PDB entry 8BDE | X-ray diffraction, 1.90 A resolution | chains C and D of the 6 polymer chains in the assembly

== Chain C ==
Molecule: Tubulin alpha-1B chain
Organism: Bos taurus
Reference sequence: P81947 (TBA1B_BOVIN); numbering as in UniProt (aligned over 1-451)
Sequence (451 residues; each row starts with the number of its first residue):
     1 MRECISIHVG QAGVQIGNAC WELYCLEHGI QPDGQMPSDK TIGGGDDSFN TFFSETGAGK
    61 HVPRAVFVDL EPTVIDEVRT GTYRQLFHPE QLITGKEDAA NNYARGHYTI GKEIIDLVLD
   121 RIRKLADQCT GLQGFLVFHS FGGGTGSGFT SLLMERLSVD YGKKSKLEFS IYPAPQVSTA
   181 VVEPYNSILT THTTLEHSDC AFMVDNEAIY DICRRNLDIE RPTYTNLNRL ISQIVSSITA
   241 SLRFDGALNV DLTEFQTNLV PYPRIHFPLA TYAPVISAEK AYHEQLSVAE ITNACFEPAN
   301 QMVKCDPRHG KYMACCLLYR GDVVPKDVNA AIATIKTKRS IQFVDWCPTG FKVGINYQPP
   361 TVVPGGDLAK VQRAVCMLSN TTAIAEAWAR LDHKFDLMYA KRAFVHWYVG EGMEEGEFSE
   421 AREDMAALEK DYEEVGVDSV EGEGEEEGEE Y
Unresolved in the structure: 441-451
Metal / ion sites: Ca2+: D39, T41, G44, E55
Small-molecule neighbours: GTP (guanosine-5'-triphosphate): G10, Q11, A12, Q15, I16, D69, D98, A99, A100, N101, S140, G142, G143, G144, T145, G146, I171, P173, V177, S178, T179, E183, N206, Y224, L227, N228, I231

== Chain D ==
Molecule: Tubulin beta-2B chain
Organism: Bos taurus
Reference sequence: Q6B856 (TBB2B_BOVIN); the author numbering skips numbers that UniProt does not, so the offset changes along the chain: 1-42 = UniProt 1-42; 45-360 = UniProt 43-358; 369-455 = UniProt 359-445
Sequence (445 residues; row label = number of the first residue in the row; note: 10 numbers in that range are skipped by the numbering (no residue carries them; nothing is unmodelled there)):
     1 MREIVHIQAG QCGNQIGAKF WEVISDEHGI DPTGSYHGDS DL
    45 QLERINVYYN EATGNKYVPR AILVDLEPGT MDSVRSGPFG QIFRPDNFVF GQSGAGNNWA
   105 KGHYTEGAEL VDSVLDVVRK ESESCDCLQG FQLTHSLGGG TGSGMGTLLI SKIREEYPDR
   165 IMNTFSVMPS PKVSDTVVEP YNATLSVHQL VENTDETYCI DNEALYDICF RTLKLTTPTY
   225 GDLNHLVSAT MSGVTTCLRF PGQLNADLRK LAVNMVPFPR LHFFMPGFAP LTSRGSQQYR
   285 ALTVPELTQQ MFDSKNMMAA CDPRHGRYLT VAAIFRGRMS MKEVDEQMLN VQNKNSSYFV
   345 EWIPNNVKTA VCDIPP
   369 RGLKMSATFI GNSTAIQELF KRISEQFTAM FRRKAFLHWY TGEGMDEMEF TEAESNMNDL
   429 VSEYQQYQDA TADEQGEFEE EEGEDEA
Unresolved in the structure: 279-285, 442-455
Swiss-Prot annotation at these positions:
  - motif: M1 to I4 (MREI motif)
  - binding site (GTP): Q11, E71, S140, G144, T145, G146, N206, N228
  - binding site (Mg(2+)): E71
  - modified residue: S40 (Phosphoserine), T57 (Phosphothreonine), K60 (N6-acetyllysine), S174 (Phosphoserine), T287 (Phosphothreonine), T292 (Phosphothreonine), R320 (Omega-N-methylarginine), E448 (5-glutamyl polyglutamate)
  - cross-link (Glycyl lysine isopeptide (Lys-Gly)): K60 (interchain with G-Cter in ubiquitin), K326 (interchain with G-Cter in ubiquitin)
Metal / ion sites: Mg2+: Q11 (together with GDP)
Small-molecule neighbours:
  - GDP (guanosine-5'-diphosphate): G10, Q11, C12, Q15, I16, D69, A99, N101, S140, G142, G143, G144, T145, G146, S147, V171, P173, V177, S178, E183, N206, L209, Y224, L227, N228, V231
  - Baccatin III (R3Q; [(1S,2S,3R,4S,7R,9S,10S,12R,15S)-4,12-diacetyloxy-10,14,16,16-tetramethyl-1,9,15-tris(oxidanyl)-11-oxidanylidene-6-oxatetracyclo[11.3.1.03,10.04,7]heptadec-13-en-2-yl] benzoate): C213, L217, L219, D226, H229, L230, A233, F272, P274, L275, T276, S277, R278, R369, G370, L371
From the paper describing this entry:
  - binding site for Baccatin III: C213, L217, L219, D226, H229, L230, A233, F272, P274, L275, T276, R278, R369, G370, L371

== Interface between chain C and chain D ==
Contacting residue pairs - 54 pairs, chain C then chain D:
  Q11(C) - Q247(D)  hydrogen bond
  K96(C) - R2(D)
  K96(C) - D130(D)  salt bridge
  E97(C) - R2(D)  salt bridge
  E97(C) - C131(D)
  D98(C) - K254(D)  salt bridge
  A100(C) - R253(D)
  A100(C) - K254(D)
  A100(C) - V257(D)
  N101(C) - K254(D)
  R105(C) - R253(D)
  P175(C) - N349(D)
  S178(C) - K352(D)  hydrogen bond
  T179(C) - Q247(D)
  T179(C) - L248(D)
  T179(C) - N258(D)  hydrogen bond (backbone-side chain)
  A180(C) - N258(D)
  A180(C) - K352(D)
  V181(C) - N258(D)  hydrogen bond (backbone-side chain)
  V181(C) - I347(D)  hydrophobic
  V181(C) - P348(D)
  V181(C) - N349(D)
  V182(C) - V257(D)  hydrophobic
  Y210(C) - D329(D)
  E220(C) - K326(D)
  R221(C) - M325(D)
  R221(C) - D329(D)  salt bridge
  K394(C) - N349(D)  hydrogen bond
  L397(C) - E345(D)
  L397(C) - W346(D)
  L397(C) - P348(D)  hydrophobic
  L397(C) - A440(D)  hydrophobic
  M398(C) - W346(D)  hydrogen bond (backbone-backbone)
  M398(C) - P348(D)
  K401(C) - F262(D)
  K401(C) - W346(D)
  K401(C) - A438(D)
  K401(C) - T439(D)  hydrogen bond (side chain-backbone)
  R402(C) - F262(D)
  A403(C) - P261(D)
  A403(C) - F262(D)  hydrophobic
  F404(C) - V257(D)
  F404(C) - N258(D)
  F404(C) - V260(D)
  F404(C) - P261(D)  hydrogen bond (backbone-backbone)
  F404(C) - T314(D)
  F404(C) - I347(D)  hydrophobic
  H406(C) - V260(D)
  H406(C) - P261(D)  hydrogen bond (side chain-backbone)
  H406(C) - F262(D)
  H406(C) - P263(D)
  W407(C) - A256(D)
  W407(C) - V257(D)
  W407(C) - V260(D)  hydrogen bond (side chain-backbone)
Other interface residues (no listed pair), chain C (27 interface residues in all): Y224, E411
Other interface residues (no listed pair), chain D (30 interface residues in all): R164, D251, N350

== Overview ==
27 residues of chain C face 30 of chain D across their interface, with 10 hydrogen bonds and 4 salt bridges.
Polar pairs include K96(C)-D130(D), E97(C)-R2(D) and D98(C)-K254(D). Bound to chain C: GTP. Ligands of chain
D: GDP and Baccatin III. From the paper: a binding site for Baccatin III at C213(D), L217(D) and L219(D) among
others.
Here chain C is Tubulin alpha-1B chain and chain D is Tubulin beta-2B chain, both from Bos taurus. Entry 8BDE
(Tubulin-baccatin III complex) was determined by X-ray diffraction (same publication as 8BDF and 8BDG).
